Entry 8VQ8 (X-ray diffraction, 2.01 A resolution); this record covers chains A and B of the 4 polymer chains in the assembly.

Chain A:
Name: T cell receptor - LCK1-1 TRAV6-5 alpha chain
Source organism: Mus musculus
Amino-acid sequence (207 residues; numbered 1 to 221; 14 numbers in that range are skipped by the numbering (no residue carries them; nothing is unmodelled there); the number before each row is that of its first residue):
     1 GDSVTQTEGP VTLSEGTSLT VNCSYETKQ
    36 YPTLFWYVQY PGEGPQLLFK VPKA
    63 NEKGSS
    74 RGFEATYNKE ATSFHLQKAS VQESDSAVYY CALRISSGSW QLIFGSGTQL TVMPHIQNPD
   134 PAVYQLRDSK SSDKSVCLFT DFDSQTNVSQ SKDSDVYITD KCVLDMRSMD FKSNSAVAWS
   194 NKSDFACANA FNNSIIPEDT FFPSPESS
Unresolved in the structure: 217-221
Disulfides: Cys-23/Cys-104, Cys-150/Cys-200

Chain B:
Name: T cell receptor - LCK1-1 TRBV1 Beta chain
Source organism: Mus musculus
Amino-acid sequence (243 residues; each row starts with the number of its first residue; note: 13 numbers in that range are skipped by the numbering (no residue carries them; nothing is unmodelled there)):
     1 VTLLEQNPRW RLVPRGQAVN LRCILKNSQ
    36 YPWMSWYQQD LQKQLQWLFT LRS
    63 PGDKEVKSLP GADYLATRV
    83 TDTELRLQVA NMS
    98 QGRTLYCTCS AELGGDTQYF GPGTRLLVLE DLNKVFPPEV AVFEPSEAEI SHTQKATLVC
   158 LATGFYPDHV ELSWWVNGKE VHSGVCTDPQ PLKEQPALND SRYALSSRLR VSATFWQNPR
   218 NHFRCQVQFY GLSENDEWTQ DRAKPVTQIV SAEAWGRAD
Unresolved in the structure: 232, 256
Disulfides: Cys-23/Cys-104, Cys-157/Cys-222

Interface between chain A and chain B:
Residue-residue contacts - 89 pairs, chain A then chain B:
  Phe-40(A) / Asp-113(B)
  Tyr-42(A) / Asp-113(B)  hydrogen bond (side chain-backbone)
  Tyr-42(A) / Gln-115(B)  hydrogen bond (side chain-backbone)
  Tyr-42(A) / Phe-117(B)  hydrophobic
  Gln-44(A) / Gln-44(B)
  Gln-44(A) / Tyr-103(B)  hydrogen bond
  Glu-48(A) / Tyr-103(B)
  Gly-49(A) / Tyr-103(B)
  Pro-50(A) / Tyr-103(B)
  Pro-50(A) / Phe-117(B)
  Leu-52(A) / Asp-113(B)
  Leu-52(A) / Thr-114(B)
  Lys-55(A) / Asp-113(B)  salt bridge
  Val-101(A) / Lys-48(B)
  Tyr-103(A) / Gln-44(B)  hydrogen bond
  Tyr-103(A) / Lys-48(B)
  Tyr-103(A) / Leu-50(B)  hydrophobic
  Arg-107(A) / Gly-111(B)  hydrogen bond (side chain-backbone)
  Arg-107(A) / Asp-113(B)  salt bridge
  Ser-112(A) / Trp-52(B)
  Ser-112(A) / Leu-110(B)
  Trp-113(A) / Leu-110(B)  hydrophobic
  Trp-113(A) / Gly-111(B)
  Gln-114(A) / Tyr-42(B)
  Gln-114(A) / Trp-52(B)
  Leu-115(A) / Tyr-42(B)  hydrogen bond (backbone-side chain)
  Leu-115(A) / Gln-115(B)
  Phe-117(A) / Tyr-42(B)  hydrophobic
  Phe-117(A) / Gln-49(B)  hydrogen bond (backbone-side chain)
  Phe-117(A) / Leu-50(B)  hydrophobic
  Phe-117(A) / Phe-117(B)  hydrophobic
  Gly-118(A) / Gln-49(B)
  Ser-119(A) / Gln-49(B)
  Gln-122(A) / Lys-48(B)
  Asp-133(A) / His-149(B)  salt bridge
  Tyr-137(A) / Ser-143(B)
  Tyr-137(A) / Ala-145(B)
  Tyr-137(A) / Glu-146(B)
  Tyr-137(A) / His-149(B)
  Gln-138(A) / Ser-143(B)
  Leu-139(A) / Phe-140(B)
  Leu-139(A) / Glu-141(B)
  Leu-139(A) / Thr-154(B)
  Leu-139(A) / Val-156(B)  hydrophobic
  Arg-140(A) / Glu-141(B)  hydrogen bond (backbone-backbone)
  Ser-142(A) / Val-139(B)
  Ser-142(A) / Phe-140(B)
  Ser-145(A) / Ala-138(B)
  Ser-145(A) / Phe-140(B)
  Lys-147(A) / Phe-140(B)
  Lys-147(A) / Leu-158(B)
  Lys-147(A) / Thr-160(B)
  Val-149(A) / Phe-140(B)  hydrophobic
  Val-149(A) / Leu-158(B)  hydrophobic
  Leu-151(A) / Thr-154(B)
  Thr-153(A) / Arg-207(B)
  Asp-154(A) / Arg-207(B)  salt bridge
  Tyr-170(A) / Leu-189(B)  hydrophobic
  Tyr-170(A) / Glu-191(B)
  Ile-171(A) / Leu-189(B)
  Thr-172(A) / Asp-185(B)
  Thr-172(A) / Leu-189(B)
  Thr-172(A) / Ser-203(B)  hydrogen bond
  Thr-172(A) / Arg-205(B)  hydrogen bond
  Asp-173(A) / Arg-205(B)
  Cys-175(A) / Cys-183(B)  disulfide
  Cys-175(A) / Thr-184(B)  hydrogen bond (side chain-backbone)
  Cys-175(A) / Asp-185(B)
  Cys-175(A) / Arg-205(B)
  Val-176(A) / Cys-183(B)  hydrogen bond (backbone-side chain)
  Leu-177(A) / Val-182(B)
  Leu-177(A) / Cys-183(B)  hydrophobic
  Leu-177(A) / Arg-207(B)
  Asp-178(A) / Ser-180(B)
  Asp-178(A) / Gly-181(B)  hydrogen bond (backbone-backbone)
  Met-179(A) / Gly-181(B)
  Met-179(A) / Arg-207(B)
  Met-179(A) / Val-208(B)
  Arg-180(A) / Ser-180(B)  hydrogen bond (backbone-side chain)
  Met-182(A) / Ser-209(B)
  Phe-184(A) / Arg-207(B)
  Ser-186(A) / Arg-207(B)  hydrogen bond
  Ser-188(A) / Arg-205(B)  hydrogen bond
  Ala-189(A) / Arg-205(B)
  Val-190(A) / Val-156(B)  hydrophobic
  Val-190(A) / Arg-205(B)
  Trp-192(A) / Leu-158(B)  hydrophobic
  Trp-192(A) / Ala-201(B)  hydrophobic
  Pro-216(A) / Ala-145(B)  hydrophobic
Interface residues without a listed pair, chain A (50 interface residues in all): Phe-214
Interface residues without a listed pair, chain B (43 interface residues in all): Thr-55, Gly-112, Pro-142, Leu-155
Inter-chain disulfides: Cys-175(A)/Cys-183(B)

In short:
The interface between chain A and chain B involves 50 residues on one side and 43 on the other, with 1
disulfide bond, 16 hydrogen bonds and 4 salt bridges. Polar contacts include Lys-55(A)/Asp-113(B),
Arg-107(A)/Asp-113(B) and Asp-133(A)/His-149(B).
Here chain A is T cell receptor - LCK1-1 TRAV6-5 alpha chain and chain B is T cell receptor - LCK1-1 TRBV1
Beta chain, both from Mus musculus. Entry 8VQ8 (Immune receptor complex) was determined by X-ray diffraction
together with 9AUD from the same study.
